2D2X - chains A and B; structure by X-ray diffraction, 2.30 A resolution.

== Chain A (and B) ==
Molecule: 2-deoxy-scyllo-inosose synthase
Organism: Bacillus circulans
Notes: EC 4.2.3.-; chain B of this document is another copy of the same molecule, construct and numbering; everything in this record applies to it too
UniProt: Q9S5E2 (DOIS_BACCI); residue numbers follow UniProt; this construct covers 1-368
Amino-acid sequence (368 residues; each row starts with the number of its first residue):
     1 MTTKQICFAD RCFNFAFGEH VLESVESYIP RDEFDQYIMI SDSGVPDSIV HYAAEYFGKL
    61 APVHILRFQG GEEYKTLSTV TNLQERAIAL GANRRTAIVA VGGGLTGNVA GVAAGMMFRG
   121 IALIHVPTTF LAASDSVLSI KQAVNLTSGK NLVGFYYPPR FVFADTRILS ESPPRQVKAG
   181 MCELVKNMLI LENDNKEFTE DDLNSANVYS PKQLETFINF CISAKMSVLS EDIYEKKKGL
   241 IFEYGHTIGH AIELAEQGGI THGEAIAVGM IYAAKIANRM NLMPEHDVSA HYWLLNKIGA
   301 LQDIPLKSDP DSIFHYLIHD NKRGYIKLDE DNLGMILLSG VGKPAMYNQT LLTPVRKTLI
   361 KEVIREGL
Disordered / not traced: 1, 192-195, 320-329 (chain B: 1, 305-308, 319-329)
Curated features (UniProtKB/Swiss-Prot):
  - active site: Lys141, Glu243
  - binding site (NAD(+)): Asp42, Glu72 to Lys75, Gly104 to Asn108, Thr128, Thr129, Ser139 to Lys141, Lys150, Asn151, Gln176
  - binding site (Co(2+)): Glu183, His246, His262
Disulfide bonds: Cys7-Cys12
Ion coordination: Co2+: Glu183, His246, His262
Ligand contacts: sulfite ion (SO3): Glu243, Tyr244, Gly245, His246, Thr247, Ile248, Ala273, Met335, Ile336

== Chain A / chain B interface ==
Residue-residue contacts (39):
  Leu77(A) with Thr81(B); Met116(B), hydrophobic
  Thr81(A) with Leu77(B)
  Gln84(A) with Leu77(B); Val153(B)
  Glu85(A) with Thr147(B), hydrogen bond (side chain-backbone)
  Ile88(A) with Ser148(B)
  Gly115(A) with Gly154(B)
  Met116(A) with Leu77(B), hydrophobic; Met116(B), hydrophobic; Leu152(B); Val153(B); Gly154(B), hydrogen bond (backbone-backbone); Phe155(B), hydrophobic
  Met117(A) with Leu152(B)
  Phe118(A) with Leu152(B), hydrogen bond (backbone-backbone)
  Arg119(A) with Lys141(B); Gln142(B), hydrogen bond (side chain-backbone); Ala143(B); Gly154(B); Phe155(B); Tyr156(B)
  Lys141(A) with Arg119(B)
  Gln142(A) with Arg119(B), hydrogen bond (backbone-side chain)
  Ala143(A) with Arg119(B)
  Leu146(A) with Glu85(B)
  Thr147(A) with Glu85(B), hydrogen bond (backbone-side chain)
  Ser148(A) with Glu85(B); Ile88(B)
  Leu152(A) with Met116(B); Met117(B); Phe118(B), hydrogen bond (backbone-backbone)
  Val153(A) with Gln84(B); Met116(B)
  Gly154(A) with Gly115(B); Met116(B), hydrogen bond (backbone-backbone); Arg119(B)
  Phe155(A) with Arg119(B)
  Tyr156(A) with Arg119(B)
Interface residues without a listed pair, chain A (23 interface residues in all): Val112, Tyr234
Interface residues without a listed pair, chain B (23 interface residues in all): Arg11, Val112, Leu146

== Summary ==
The chain A/chain B interface involves 23 residues from each chain, with 8 hydrogen bonds. Polar contacts
include Glu85(A)-Thr147(B), Arg119(A)-Gln142(B) and Met116(A)-Gly154(B). Chain A binds sulfite ion.
Chain A and chain B are both 2-deoxy-scyllo-inosose synthase (Bacillus circulans); the structure, Crystal
structure of 2-deoxy-scyllo-inosose synthase, was determined by X-ray diffraction together with 2GRU from the
same study.
